Entry 4QW6 (X-ray diffraction, 2.90 A resolution); this record covers chains O and P of the 28 polymer chains in the assembly.

# Chain O
Molecule: Proteasome subunit alpha type-2
Source organism: Saccharomyces cerevisiae
Notes: EC 3.4.25.1; engineered mutation(s): M45V
UniProt: P23639 (PSA2_YEAST); residue numbers follow UniProt; this construct covers 1-250
Sequence (250 residues; row label = number of the first residue in the row):
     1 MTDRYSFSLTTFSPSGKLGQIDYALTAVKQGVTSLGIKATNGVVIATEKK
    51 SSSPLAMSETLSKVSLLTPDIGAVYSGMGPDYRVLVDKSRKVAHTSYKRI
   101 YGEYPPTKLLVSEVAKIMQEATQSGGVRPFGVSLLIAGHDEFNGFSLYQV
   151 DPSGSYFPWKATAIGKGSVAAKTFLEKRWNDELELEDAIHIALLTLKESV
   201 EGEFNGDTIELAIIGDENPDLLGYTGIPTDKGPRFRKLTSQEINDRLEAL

# Chain P
Molecule: Proteasome subunit alpha type-3
Source organism: Saccharomyces cerevisiae
Notes: EC 3.4.25.1
UniProt: P23638 (PSA3_YEAST); residues 0-257 here correspond to UniProt positions 1-258 (UniProt number = residue number + 1)
Sequence (258 residues; numbered 0 to 257; the number before each row is that of its first residue; numbering starts at 0):
     0 MGSRRYDSRTTIFSPEGRLYQVEYALESISHAGTAIGIMASDGIVLAAER
    50 KVTSTLLEQDTSTEKLYKLNDKIAVAVAGLTADAEILINTARIHAQNYLK
   100 TYNEDIPVEILVRRLSDIKQGYTQHGGLRPFGVSFIYAGYDDRYGYQLYT
   150 SNPSGNYTGWKAISVGANTSAAQTLLQMDYKDDMKVDDAIELALKTLSKT
   200 TDSSALTYDRLEFATIRKGANDGEVYQKIFKPQEIKDILVKTGITKKDED
   250 EEADEDMK
Disordered / not traced: 0, 245-257

# How chain O and chain P interact
Pairs across the interface (61):
  Arg-4(O) / Ser-2(P)
  Tyr-5(O) / Ser-2(P)
  Tyr-5(O) / Tyr-5(P)
  Ser-6(O) / Gly-125(P)
  Ser-6(O) / Leu-127(P)
  Phe-7(O) / Ser-2(P)
  Phe-7(O) / Tyr-5(P)
  Phe-7(O) / Asp-6(P)
  Phe-7(O) / Gly-126(P)
  Ser-8(O) / Gly-126(P)  hydrogen bond (backbone-backbone)
  Ser-8(O) / Leu-127(P)
  Ser-8(O) / Arg-128(P)  hydrogen bond (side chain-backbone)
  Thr-10(O) / Arg-128(P)
  Thr-11(O) / Ser-7(P)
  Thr-11(O) / Thr-9(P)
  Thr-11(O) / Gln-20(P)
  Phe-12(O) / Gln-20(P)  hydrogen bond (backbone-side chain)
  Phe-12(O) / Tyr-23(P)
  Phe-12(O) / Ala-24(P)  hydrophobic
  Phe-12(O) / Arg-128(P)
  Phe-12(O) / Pro-129(P)
  Phe-12(O) / Gly-131(P)
  Ser-13(O) / Tyr-23(P)
  Pro-14(O) / Tyr-23(P)  hydrophobic
  Pro-14(O) / Glu-26(P)
  Ser-15(O) / Glu-26(P)
  Ser-15(O) / His-30(P)
  Gly-16(O) / Tyr-23(P)
  Gly-16(O) / Ser-27(P)  hydrogen bond (backbone-side chain)
  Lys-38(O) / Glu-57(P)  salt bridge
  Ser-112(O) / Glu-84(P)
  Lys-116(O) / Ile-85(P)
  Gln-119(O) / Ala-81(P)
  Gln-119(O) / Asp-82(P)  hydrogen bond
  Gln-119(O) / Ile-85(P)
  Gln-119(O) / Arg-128(P)
  Thr-122(O) / Arg-128(P)  hydrogen bond (backbone-side chain)
  Gln-123(O) / Tyr-121(P)
  Gln-123(O) / Leu-127(P)
  Gln-123(O) / Arg-128(P)  hydrogen bond (side chain-backbone)
  Gln-123(O) / Phe-130(P)
  Gly-125(O) / Leu-127(P)
  Ser-153(O) / Ala-81(P)
  Gly-154(O) / Ala-81(P)
  Tyr-156(O) / Glu-84(P)  hydrogen bond
  Phe-157(O) / Leu-56(P)  hydrophobic
  Pro-158(O) / Leu-56(P)
  Pro-158(O) / Glu-57(P)  hydrogen bond (backbone-backbone)
  Pro-158(O) / Thr-60(P)
  Pro-158(O) / Ser-61(P)
  Trp-159(O) / Ser-53(P)
  Trp-159(O) / Leu-55(P)
  Trp-159(O) / Leu-56(P)
  Trp-159(O) / Glu-57(P)
  Lys-160(O) / Thr-54(P)
  Lys-160(O) / Leu-55(P)  hydrogen bond (backbone-backbone)
  Lys-160(O) / Leu-56(P)
  Lys-160(O) / Glu-57(P)
  Ala-161(O) / Leu-55(P)
  Leu-175(O) / Leu-55(P)  hydrophobic
  Glu-176(O) / Thr-54(P)
Interface residues without a listed pair, chain O (34 interface residues in all): Leu-18, Ser-124, Tyr-148, Ser-155, Trp-179
Interface residues without a listed pair, chain P (32 interface residues in all): Leu-79, Thr-80

# In short
The interface between chain O and chain P involves 34 residues on one side and 32 on the other, with 10
hydrogen bonds and 1 salt bridge. Among the polar pairs are Lys-38(O)/Glu-57(P), Ser-8(O)/Arg-128(P) and
Phe-12(O)/Gln-20(P).
Here chain O is Proteasome subunit alpha type-2 and chain P is Proteasome subunit alpha type-3, both from
Saccharomyces cerevisiae. Entry 4QW6 (yCP beta5-M45V mutant in complex with carfilzomib) was determined by
X-ray diffraction together with 4QUX, 4QUY, 4QV0, 4QV1, 4QV3, 4QV4 and 42 further entries from the same study.
